PDB entry 7W9V | electron microscopy, 3.95 A resolution | chains E and I of the 11 polymer chains in the assembly

== Chain E ==
Name: Histone H3.1
Organism: Homo sapiens
UniProt: P68431 (H31_HUMAN); residues 1-135 here correspond to UniProt positions 2-136 (UniProt number = residue number + 1)
Sequence (135 residues; numbered 1 to 135; the number before each row is that of its first residue):
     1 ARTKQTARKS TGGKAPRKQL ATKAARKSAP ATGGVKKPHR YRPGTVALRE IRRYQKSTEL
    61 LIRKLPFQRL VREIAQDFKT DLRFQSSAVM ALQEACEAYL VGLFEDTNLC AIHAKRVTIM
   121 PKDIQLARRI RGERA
Unresolved in the structure: 1-38
Curated features (UniProtKB/Swiss-Prot):
  - modified residue: Arg2 (Asymmetric dimethylarginine), Thr3 (Phosphothreonine), Lys4 (Allysine), Gln5 (5-glutamyl dopamine), Thr6 (Phosphothreonine), Arg8 (Citrulline), Lys9 (N6,N6,N6-trimethyllysine), Ser10 (ADP-ribosylserine), Thr11 (Phosphothreonine), Lys14 (N6-(2-hydroxyisobutyryl)lysine), Arg17 (Asymmetric dimethylarginine), Lys18 (N6-(2-hydroxyisobutyryl)lysine), Lys23 (N6-(2-hydroxyisobutyryl)lysine), Arg26 (Citrulline), Lys27 (N6,N6,N6-trimethyllysine), Ser28 (ADP-ribosylserine), Lys36 (N6,N6,N6-trimethyllysine), Lys37 (N6-methyllysine), Tyr41 (Phosphotyrosine), Lys56 (N6,N6,N6-trimethyllysine) and 8 more in UniProt
  - lipidation: Lys18 (N6-decanoyllysine)

== Chain I ==
Molecule: 145-nt DNA strand
Sequence (145 nucleotides; numbered -72 to 72; the number before each row is that of its first residue; numbers below 1 keep their minus sign (DA-72 is residue -72)):
   -72 ATCAGAATCC CGGTGCCGAG GCCGCTCAAT TGGTCGTAGA CAGCTCTAGC ACCGCTTAAA
   -12 CGCACGTACG CGCTGTCCCC CGCGTTTTAA CCGCCAAGGG GATTACTCCC TAGTCTCCAG
    48 GCACGTGTCA GATATATACA TCGAT

== Chain E / chain I interface ==
Residue-residue contacts (21):
  His39(E) with DA-67(I), phosphate contact
  Arg40(E) with DG9(I), base contact; DC10(I), sugar contact
  Tyr41(E) with DA-67(I), phosphate contact; DA-66(I), sugar contact; DG9(I), sugar contact; DC10(I), phosphate contact
  Gly44(E) with DG9(I), phosphate contact
  Val46(E) with DG9(I), phosphate contact; DC10(I), phosphate contact
  Ala47(E) with DG9(I), hydrogen bond to the phosphate
  Arg49(E) with DA-66(I), hydrogen bond to the phosphate; DT-65(I), phosphate contact
  Arg63(E) with DA17(I), phosphate contact; DC18(I), salt bridge to the phosphate
  Lys64(E) with DC18(I), phosphate contact
  Leu65(E) with DA17(I), sugar contact; DC18(I), hydrogen bond to the phosphate
  Pro66(E) with DA17(I), sugar contact
  Arg69(E) with DA17(I), salt bridge to the phosphate
  Arg83(E) with DG26(I), sugar contact
Other interface residues (no listed pair), chain E (15 interface residues in all): Pro43, Thr45
Other interface residues (no listed pair), chain I (11 interface residues in all): DG-68, DC8, DG27

== In short ==
The interface between chain E and chain I involves 15 residues on one side and 11 on the other; the contacts
include 3 hydrogen bonds and 2 salt bridges. Polar pairs include Ala47(E)-DG9(I), Arg49(E)-DA-66(I) and
Leu65(E)-DC18(I).
Here chain E is Histone H3.1 (Homo sapiens) and chain I is a 145-nt DNA strand. Entry 7W9V (Cryo-EM structure
of nucleosome in complex with p300 acetyltransferase catalytic core (complex I)) was determined by electron
microscopy.
